PDB entry 7YI3 | electron microscopy, 3.30 A resolution | chains A and C of the 5 polymer chains in the assembly

Chain A:
Molecule: Transcriptional regulatory protein SIN3
Organism: Saccharomyces cerevisiae S288C
Reference sequence: P22579 (SIN3_YEAST); residues 1-1536 here = UniProt positions 1-1536
Sequence (1536 residues; each row starts with the number of its first residue):
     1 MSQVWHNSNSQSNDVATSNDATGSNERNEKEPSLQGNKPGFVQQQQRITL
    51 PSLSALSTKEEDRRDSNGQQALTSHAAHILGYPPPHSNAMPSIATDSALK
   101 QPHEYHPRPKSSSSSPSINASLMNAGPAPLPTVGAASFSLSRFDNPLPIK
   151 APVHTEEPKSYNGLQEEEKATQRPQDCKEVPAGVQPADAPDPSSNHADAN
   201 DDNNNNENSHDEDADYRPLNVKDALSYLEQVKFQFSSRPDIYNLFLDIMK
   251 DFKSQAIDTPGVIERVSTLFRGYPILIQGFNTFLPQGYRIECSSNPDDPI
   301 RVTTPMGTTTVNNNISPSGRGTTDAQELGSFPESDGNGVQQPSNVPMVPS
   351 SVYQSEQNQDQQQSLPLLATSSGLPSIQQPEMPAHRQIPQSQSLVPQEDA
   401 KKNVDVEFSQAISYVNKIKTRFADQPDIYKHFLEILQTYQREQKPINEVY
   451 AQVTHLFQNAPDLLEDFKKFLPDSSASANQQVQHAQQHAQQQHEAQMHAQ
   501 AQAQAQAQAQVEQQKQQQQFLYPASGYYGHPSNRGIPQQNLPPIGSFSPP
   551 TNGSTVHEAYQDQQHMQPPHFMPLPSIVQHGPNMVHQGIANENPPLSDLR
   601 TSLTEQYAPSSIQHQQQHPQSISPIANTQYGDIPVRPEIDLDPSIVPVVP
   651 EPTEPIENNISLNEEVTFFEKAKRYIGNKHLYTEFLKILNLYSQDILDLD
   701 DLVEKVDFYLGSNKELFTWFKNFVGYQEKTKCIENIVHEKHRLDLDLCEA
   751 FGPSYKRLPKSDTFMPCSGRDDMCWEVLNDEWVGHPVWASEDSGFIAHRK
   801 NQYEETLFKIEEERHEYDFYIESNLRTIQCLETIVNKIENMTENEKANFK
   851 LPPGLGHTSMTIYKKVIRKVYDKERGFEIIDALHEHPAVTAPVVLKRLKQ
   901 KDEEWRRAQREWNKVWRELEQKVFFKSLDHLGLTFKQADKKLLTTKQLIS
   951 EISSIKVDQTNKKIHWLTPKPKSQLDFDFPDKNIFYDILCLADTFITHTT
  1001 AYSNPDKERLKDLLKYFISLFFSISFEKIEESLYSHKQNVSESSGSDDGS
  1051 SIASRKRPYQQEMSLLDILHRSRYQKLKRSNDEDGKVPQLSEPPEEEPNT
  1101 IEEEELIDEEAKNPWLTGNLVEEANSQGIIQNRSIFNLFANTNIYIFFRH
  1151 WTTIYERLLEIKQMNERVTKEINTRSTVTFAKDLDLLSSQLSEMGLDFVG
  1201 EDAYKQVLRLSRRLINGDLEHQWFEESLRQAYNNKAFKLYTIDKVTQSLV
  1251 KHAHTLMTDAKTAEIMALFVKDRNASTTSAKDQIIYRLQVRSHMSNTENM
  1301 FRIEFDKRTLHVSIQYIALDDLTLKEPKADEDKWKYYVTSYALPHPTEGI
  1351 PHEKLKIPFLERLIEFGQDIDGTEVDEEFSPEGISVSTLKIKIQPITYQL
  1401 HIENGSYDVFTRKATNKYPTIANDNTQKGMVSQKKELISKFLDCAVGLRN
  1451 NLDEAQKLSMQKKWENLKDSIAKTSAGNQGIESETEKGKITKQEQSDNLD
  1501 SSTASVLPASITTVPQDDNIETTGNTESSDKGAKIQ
Not modelled in the structure: 1-663, 728-748, 841-858, 886-889, 963-971, 1033-1133, 1323-1536
Curated features (UniProtKB/Swiss-Prot):
  - modified residue: S137 (Phosphoserine), T303 (Phosphothreonine), T304 (Phosphothreonine), S316 (Phosphoserine), S1046 (Phosphoserine)

Chain C:
Molecule: Chromatin modification-related protein EAF3
Organism: Saccharomyces cerevisiae S288C
Reference sequence: Q12432 (EAF3_YEAST); numbering as in UniProt (aligned over 1-401)
Sequence (401 residues; each row starts with the number of its first residue):
     1 MVDLEQEFALGGRCLAFHGPLMYEAKILKIWDPSSKMYTSIPNDKPGGSS
    51 QATKEIKPQKLGEDESIPEEIINGKCFFIHYQGWKSSWDEWVGYDRIRAY
   101 NEENIAMKKRLANEAKEAKKSLLEQQKKKKLSTSLGGPSNGGKRKGDSRS
   151 NASISKSTSQSFLTSSVSGRKSGRSSANSLHPGSSLRSSSDQNGNDDRRR
   201 SSSLSPNMLHHIAGYPTPKISLQIPIKLKSVLVDDWEYVTKDKKICRLPA
   251 DVTVEMVLNKYEHEVSQELESPGSQSQLSEYCAGLKLYFDKCLGNMLLYR
   301 LERLQYDELLKKSSKDQKPLVPIRIYGAIHLLRLISVLPELISSTTMDLQ
   351 SCQLLIKQTEDFLVWLLMHVDEYFNDKDPNRSDDALYVNTSSQYEGVALG
   401 M
Not modelled in the structure: 1-219
Curated features (UniProtKB/Swiss-Prot):
  - modified residue: S201 (Phosphoserine)

How chain A and chain C interact:
Residue-residue contacts (18; chain A residue first):
  F751(A) - R381(C)
  K756(A) - N380(C)
  K756(A) - N389(C)
  K756(A) - T390(C)  hydrogen bond (side chain-backbone)
  R757(A) - P379(C)
  R757(A) - N380(C)  hydrogen bond (backbone-side chain)
  R757(A) - R381(C)
  R757(A) - S382(C)
  R757(A) - D383(C)
  R757(A) - N389(C)  hydrogen bond (backbone-side chain)
  L758(A) - S391(C)
  P759(A) - N389(C)
  D762(A) - S391(C)
  H785(A) - S392(C)
  W788(A) - T390(C)
  W788(A) - S391(C)
  W788(A) - S392(C)
  W788(A) - E395(C)  hydrogen bond
Also at the interface, not in a pair above, chain A (10 interface residues in all): K760, W782
Also at the interface, not in a pair above, chain C (11 interface residues in all): V388

Summary:
The interface between chain A and chain C involves 10 residues on one side and 11 on the other; the contacts
include 4 hydrogen bonds. Polar contacts include K756(A)-T390(C), R757(A)-N380(C) and R757(A)-N389(C).
Here chain A is Transcriptional regulatory protein SIN3 and chain C is Chromatin modification-related protein
EAF3, both from Saccharomyces cerevisiae S288C. Entry 7YI3 (Cryo-EM structure of Rpd3S in close-state
Rpd3S-NCP complex) was determined by electron microscopy (same publication as 7YI0, 7YI1, 7YI2, 7YI4 and
7YI5).
